PDB entry 2F3X | X-ray diffraction, 3.10 A resolution | chains A and B

== Chain A (and B) ==
Molecule: Transcription factor fapR
From: Bacillus subtilis
Notes: fragment: C-teminal domain + linker alpha helix (residues 44-188); chain B of this document is another copy of the same molecule, construct and numbering; everything in this record applies to it too
Reference sequence: O34835 (FAPR_BACSU); numbering as in UniProt (aligned over 44-188)
Sequence (157 residues; row label = number of the first residue in the row):
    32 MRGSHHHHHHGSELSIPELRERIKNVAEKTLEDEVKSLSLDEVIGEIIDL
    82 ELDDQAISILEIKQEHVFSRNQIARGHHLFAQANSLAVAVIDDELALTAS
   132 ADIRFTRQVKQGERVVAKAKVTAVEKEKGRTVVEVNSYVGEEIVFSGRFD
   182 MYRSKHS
Not modelled in the structure: 32-43, 187-188
Differences from the reference sequence: cloning artifact (32-35, 42-43); expression tag (36-41)
Ligand contacts:
  - malonyl-coenzyme A (MLC), molecule 1: F99, I104, A105, R106, G107, H108, F136, T137, R138, Q139
  - malonyl-coenzyme A (MLC), molecule 2: N115, V119, L128, T129, A130, K159, R161, Y183
What the authors report for this chain:
  - binding site for malonyl-coenzyme A: F99, R106, H108, N115, S116, V119, Y183
  - conformationally variable residues (order/disorder transition, side-chain flip): S68 to E73, R106
  - contacts within the chain: K67-D123 (salt bridge), F99-R106
  - mutagenesis - G107V/L128W: decreased binding to malonyl-coenzyme A

== Chain A / chain B interface ==
Pairs across the interface - 42 pairs, chain A then chain B:
  K67(A) - R101(B)  hydrogen bond (backbone-side chain)
  S68(A) - R101(B)  hydrogen bond (backbone-side chain)
  L69(A) - F99(B)  hydrophobic
  L69(A) - R101(B)
  L69(A) - R106(B)
  E73(A) - F99(B)
  E73(A) - S100(B)  hydrogen bond
  E73(A) - R106(B)  hydrogen bond (backbone-side chain)
  I75(A) - H108(B)
  F99(A) - L69(B)  hydrophobic
  F99(A) - E73(B)
  S100(A) - E73(B)  hydrogen bond
  R101(A) - K67(B)  hydrogen bond (side chain-backbone)
  R101(A) - S68(B)  hydrogen bond (side chain-backbone)
  R101(A) - E125(B)  hydrogen bond (side chain-backbone)
  R106(A) - L69(B)
  R106(A) - E73(B)  hydrogen bond (side chain-backbone)
  R106(A) - S116(B)
  H108(A) - I75(B)
  H108(A) - F111(B)
  H108(A) - A112(B)
  F111(A) - H108(B)
  F111(A) - I134(B)  hydrophobic
  A112(A) - H108(B)
  S116(A) - R106(B)
  E125(A) - R101(B)  hydrogen bond (backbone-side chain)
  L128(A) - Q139(B)
  T129(A) - F136(B)
  A130(A) - R135(B)
  A130(A) - F136(B)  hydrogen bond (backbone-backbone)
  S131(A) - I134(B)
  A132(A) - D133(B)
  A132(A) - I134(B)  hydrogen bond (backbone-backbone)
  D133(A) - A132(B)
  D133(A) - D133(B)
  I134(A) - F111(B)  hydrophobic
  I134(A) - S131(B)
  I134(A) - A132(B)  hydrogen bond (backbone-backbone)
  R135(A) - A130(B)
  F136(A) - T129(B)
  F136(A) - A130(B)  hydrogen bond (backbone-backbone)
  Q139(A) - L128(B)
Interface residues without a listed pair, chain A (30 interface residues in all): S70, V98, N102, G107, N115, L126
Interface residues without a listed pair, chain B (28 interface residues in all): N102, G107, N115, L126
The authors on this interface:
  - pairs named by the authors: S100(A)-E73(B) (hydrogen bond), R101(A)-K67(B) (backbone contact), R101(A)-E125(B) (backbone contact), R106(A)-E73(B) (backbone contact)

== Overview ==
Chain A and chain B form an interface of 30 and 28 residues respectively, with 14 hydrogen bonds. Among the
polar pairs are K67(A)-R101(B), S68(A)-R101(B) and E73(A)-S100(B). The paper describes a hydrogen bond between
S100(A) and E73(B); backbone contacts between R101(A) and K67(B), R101(A) and E125(B) and R106(A) and E73(B).
The paper reports a binding site for malonyl-coenzyme A at F99(A), R106(A) and H108(A) among others;
G107V/L128W of chain A reduce binding to malonyl-coenzyme A.
Both chains are Transcription factor fapR (Bacillus subtilis). Entry 2F3X (Crystal structure of FapR (in
complex with effector)- a global regulator of fatty acid biosynthesis in ...) was determined by X-ray
diffraction together with 2F41 from the same study.
